Entry 7V2L (electron microscopy, 3.30 A resolution); this record covers chains A and P of the 22 polymer chains in the assembly.

[Chain A]
Molecule: 16s ribosomal RNA
From: Thermus thermophilus HB8
Sequence (1522 nucleotides; row label = number of the first residue in the row):
     1 UUUGUUGGAG AGUUUGAUCC UGGCUCAGGG UGAACGCUGG CGGCGUGCCU AAGACAUGCA
    61 AGUCGUGCGG GCCGCGGGGU UUUACUCCGU GGUCAGCGGC GGACGGGUGA GUAACGCGUG
   121 GGUGACCUAC CCGGAAGAGG GGGACAACCC GGGGAAACUC GGGCUAAUCC CCCAUGUGGA
   181 CCCGCCCCUU GGGGUGUGUC CAAAGGGCUU UGCCCGCUUC CGGAUGGGCC CGCGUCCCAU
   241 CAGCUAGUUG GUGGGGUAAU GGCCCACCAA GGCGACGACG GGUAGCCGGU CUGAGAGGAU
   301 GGCCGGCCAC AGGGGCACUG AGACACGGGC CCCACUCCUA CGGGAGGCAG CAGUUAGGAA
   361 UCUUCCGCAA UGGGCGCAAG CCUGACGGAG CGACGCCGCU UGGAGGAAGA AGCCCUUCGG
   421 GGUGUAAACU CCUGAACCCG GGACGAAACC CCCGACGAGG GGACUGACGG UACCGGGGUA
   481 AUAGCGCCGG CCAACUCCGU GCCAGCAGCC GCGGUAAUAC GGAGGGCGCG AGCGUUACCC
   541 GGAUUCACUG GGCGUAAAGG GCGUGUAGGC GGCCUGGGGC GUCCCAUGUG AAAGACCACG
   601 GCUCAACCGU GGGGGAGCGU GGGAUACGCU CAGGCUAGAC GGUGGGAGAG GGUGGUGGAA
   661 UUCCCGGAGU AGCGGUGAAA UGCGCAGAUA CCGGGAGGAA CGCCGAUGGC GAAGGCAGCC
   721 ACCUGGUCCA CCCGUGACGC UGAGGCGCGA AAGCGUGGGG AGCAAACCGG AUUAGAUACC
   781 CGGGUAGUCC ACGCCCUAAA CGAUGCGCGC UAGGUCUCUG GGUCUCCUGG GGGCCGAAGC
   841 UAACGCGUUA AGCGCGCCGC CUGGGGAGUA CGGCCGCAAG GCUGAAACUC AAAGGAAUUG
   901 ACGGGGGCCC GCACAAGCGG UGGAGCAUGU GGUUUAAUUC GAAGCAACGC GAAGAACCUU
   961 ACCAGGCCUU GACAUGCUAG GGAACCCGGG UGAAAGCCUG GGGUGCCCCG CGAGGGGAGC
  1021 CCUAGCACAG GUGCUGCAUG GCCGUCGUCA GCUCGUGCCG UGAGGUGUUG GGUUAAGUCC
  1081 CGCAACGAGC GCAACCCCCG CCGUUAGUUG CCAGCGGUUC GGCCGGGCAC UCUAACGGGA
  1141 CUGCCCGCGA AAGCGGGAGG AAGGAGGGGA CGACGUCUGG UCAGCAUGGC CCUUACGGCC
  1201 UGGGCGACAC ACGUGCUACA AUGCCCACUA CAAAGCGAUG CCACCCGGCA ACGGGGAGCU
  1261 AAUCGCAAAA AGGUGGGCCC AGUUCGGAUU GGGGUCUGCA ACCCGACCCC AUGAAGCCGG
  1321 AAUCGCUAGU AAUCGCGGAU CAGCCAUGCC GCGGUGAAUA CGUUCCCGGG CCUUGUACAC
  1381 ACCGCCCGUC ACGCCAUGGG AGCGGGCUCU ACCCGAAGUC GCCGGGAGCC UACGGGCAGG
  1441 CGCCGAGGGU AGGGCCCGUG ACUGGGGCGA AGUCGUAACA AGGUAGCUGU ACCGGAAGGU
  1501 GCGGCUGGAU CACCUCCUUU CU
Unresolved in the structure: 1-4, 1512-1522
From the paper describing this entry:
  - mutagenesis - A901G: decreased catalytic activity

[Chain P]
Molecule: 30S ribosomal protein S16
From: Thermus thermophilus HB8
UniProtKB: Q5SJH3 (RS16_THET8); residues 1-88 here = UniProt positions 1-88
Amino-acid sequence (88 residues; row label = number of the first residue in the row):
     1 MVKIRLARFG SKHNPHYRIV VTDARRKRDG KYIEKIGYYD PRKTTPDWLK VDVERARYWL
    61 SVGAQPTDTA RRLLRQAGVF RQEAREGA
Unresolved in the structure: 82-88

[How chain A and chain P interact]
Pairs across the interface - 87 pairs, chain A then chain P:
  C44(A) with Ser11(P), phosphate contact; Lys12(P), salt bridge to the phosphate; His13(P), phosphate contact
  G45(A) with Ser11(P), phosphate contact; Lys12(P), hydrogen bond to the phosphate
  C104(A) with Arg25(P), hydrogen bond to the sugar
  G106(A) with Lys27(P), phosphate contact
  A129(A) with Met1(P), base contact; Arg25(P), base contact
  C130(A) with Met1(P), hydrogen bond to the base
  C131(A) with Met1(P), sugar contact; Gly63(P), hydrogen bond to the sugar; Gln65(P), hydrogen bond to the sugar
  C132(A) with Ser61(P), hydrogen bond to the sugar; Val62(P), sugar contact; Gly63(P), sugar contact
  G223(A) with Val62(P), hydrogen bond to the base
  A224(A) with Val2(P), sugar contact; Trp59(P), sugar contact; Val62(P), sugar contact
  U225(A) with Val2(P), sugar contact; Asp23(P), hydrogen bond to the sugar; Ile33(P), sugar contact
  G226(A) with Arg25(P), sugar contact; Ile33(P), phosphate contact
  G305(A) with Lys27(P), salt bridge to the phosphate; Asp29(P), sugar contact; Gly30(P), phosphate contact; Lys31(P), phosphate contact
  G306(A) with Arg26(P), phosphate contact; Lys27(P), salt bridge to the phosphate; Gly30(P), phosphate contact; Lys31(P), hydrogen bond to the phosphate
  C307(A) with Arg26(P), salt bridge to the phosphate
  A370(A) with Tyr17(P), hydrogen bond to the sugar
  U371(A) with Leu6(P), hydrogen bond to the sugar; Tyr17(P), sugar contact; Arg28(P), hydrogen bond to the base; Thr69(P), hydrogen bond to the phosphate
  G372(A) with Arg5(P), hydrogen bond to the phosphate; Leu6(P), hydrogen bond to the phosphate; Arg28(P), sugar contact; Thr67(P), hydrogen bond to the phosphate
  G373(A) with Lys3(P), phosphate contact; Arg5(P), salt bridge to the phosphate; Ala24(P), sugar contact; Thr67(P), phosphate contact
  C386(A) with Arg28(P), hydrogen bond to the sugar
  G387(A) with Arg8(P), phosphate contact; Arg28(P), salt bridge to the phosphate
  G388(A) with Arg8(P), salt bridge to the phosphate; Lys12(P), phosphate contact; His13(P), salt bridge to the phosphate
  A389(A) with Lys12(P), salt bridge to the phosphate; His13(P), salt bridge to the phosphate
  C444(A) with Arg42(P), base contact
  G445(A) with Pro15(P), sugar contact; Pro41(P), sugar contact; Lys43(P), salt bridge to the phosphate
  A447(A) with Lys43(P), salt bridge to the phosphate; Arg72(P), sugar contact
  A448(A) with Asp68(P), sugar contact; Arg72(P), sugar contact
  C449(A) with Arg75(P), salt bridge to the phosphate
  A458(A) with Phe80(P), phosphate contact
  G459(A) with Arg75(P), salt bridge to the phosphate; Phe80(P), phosphate contact; Arg81(P), phosphate contact
  C468(A) with His13(P), sugar contact
  A591(A) with Lys31(P), base contact
  A592(A) with Arg18(P), phosphate contact; Tyr32(P), hydrogen bond to the sugar
  A593(A) with Arg18(P), salt bridge to the phosphate
  G601(A) with Asn14(P), base contact; Thr44(P), sugar contact
  C607(A) with Ser11(P), sugar contact
  C608(A) with Gly10(P), phosphate contact; Asn14(P), sugar contact; His16(P), sugar contact
  G609(A) with Phe9(P), phosphate contact; Gly10(P), phosphate contact; His16(P), sugar contact
  U610(A) with Arg18(P), salt bridge to the phosphate; Lys35(P), salt bridge to the phosphate; Tyr38(P), phosphate contact; Lys50(P), phosphate contact
  G611(A) with Lys50(P), salt bridge to the phosphate
Other interface residues (no listed pair), chain A (46 interface residues in all): G105, G227, A321, G374, A446, G600
Other interface residues (no listed pair), chain P (48 interface residues in all): Thr45, Tyr58

[In short]
46 residues of chain A face 48 of chain P across their interface; the contacts include 18 hydrogen bonds and
18 salt bridges. Polar pairs include C130(A)-Met1(P), G223(A)-Val62(P) and U371(A)-Arg28(P). From the paper:
A901G of chain A reduces catalytic activity.
Chain A is 16s ribosomal RNA and chain P is 30S ribosomal protein S16, both from Thermus thermophilus HB8; the
structure, T.thermophilus 30S ribosome with KsgA, class K1k2, was determined by electron microscopy together
with 7V2M, 7V2N, 7V2O, 7V2P and 7V2Q from the same study.
